Entry 2FDU (X-ray diffraction, 1.85 A resolution); this record covers chain A.

Chain A:
Name: Cytochrome P450 2A6
From: Homo sapiens
Notes: EC 1.14.14.1
UniProt: P11509 (CP2A6_HUMAN); residues 29-494 here = UniProt positions 29-494
Chain sequence (476 residues; row label = number of the first residue in the row):
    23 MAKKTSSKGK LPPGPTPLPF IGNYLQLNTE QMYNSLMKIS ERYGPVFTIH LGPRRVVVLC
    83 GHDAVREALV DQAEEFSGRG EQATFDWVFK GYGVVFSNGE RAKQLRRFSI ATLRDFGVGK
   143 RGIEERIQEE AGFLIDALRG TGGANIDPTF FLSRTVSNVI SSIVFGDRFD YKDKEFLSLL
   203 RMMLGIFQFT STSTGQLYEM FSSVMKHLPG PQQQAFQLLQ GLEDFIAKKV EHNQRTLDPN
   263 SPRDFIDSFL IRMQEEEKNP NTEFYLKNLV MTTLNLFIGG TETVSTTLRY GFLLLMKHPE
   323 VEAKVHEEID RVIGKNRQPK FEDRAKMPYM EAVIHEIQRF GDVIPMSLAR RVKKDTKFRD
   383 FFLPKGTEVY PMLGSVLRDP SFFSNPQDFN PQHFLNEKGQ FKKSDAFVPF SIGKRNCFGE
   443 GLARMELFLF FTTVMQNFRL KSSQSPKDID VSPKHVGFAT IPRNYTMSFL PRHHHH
Disordered / not traced: 23-29, 495-498
Sequence notes: cloning artifact (23-28); expression tag (495-498)
Bound ions: heme Fe: Cys439 (together with D1G)
Small-molecule neighbours:
  - D1G (n,N-dimethyl(5-(pyridin-3-yl)furan-2-yl)methanamine): Phe107, Phe111, Val117, Phe118, Phe209, Leu296, Asn297, Ile300, Gly301, Thr305, Ile366, Leu370, Phe480
  - heme (HEM): Arg101, Val116, Val117, Arg128, Ile182, Leu298, Gly301, Gly302, Thr305, Val306, Thr309, Gln360, Ile366, Ser369, Leu370, Arg372, Leu395, Pro431, Phe432, Ser433, Ile434, Arg437, Asn438, Cys439, Phe440, Gly441, Leu444, Ala445, Leu449
Swiss-Prot annotation at these positions:
  - binding site (substrate): Phe107, Asn297
  - binding site (heme): Cys439

Summary:
Chain A binds heme and compound D1G. Curated annotation (UniProt) lists substrate-binding residues Phe107 and
Asn297 and heme-binding residue Cys439.
Chain A is Cytochrome P450 2A6 (Homo sapiens); the structure, Microsomal P450 2A6 with the inhibitor
N,N-Dimethyl(5-(pyridin-3-yl)furan-2-yl)methanamine bound, was determined by X-ray diffraction together with
2FDV, 2FDW and 2FDY from the same study.
